3QG6 - chains A and D of the 3 polymer chains in the assembly; structure by X-ray diffraction, 2.50 A resolution.

[Chain A]
Protein: AP4-24H11 Light Chain
Source organism: Mus musculus
Sequence (218 residues; each row starts with the number of its first residue; a row labelled like 27A-27E holds insertion residues (27A, then the next letters in order)):
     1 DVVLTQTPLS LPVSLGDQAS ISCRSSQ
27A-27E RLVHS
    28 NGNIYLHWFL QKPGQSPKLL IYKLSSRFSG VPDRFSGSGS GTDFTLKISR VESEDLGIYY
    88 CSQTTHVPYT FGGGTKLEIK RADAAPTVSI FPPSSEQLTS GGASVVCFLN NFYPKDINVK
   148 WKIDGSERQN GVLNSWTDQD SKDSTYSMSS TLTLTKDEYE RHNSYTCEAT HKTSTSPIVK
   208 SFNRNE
Disulfide bonds: Cys23-Cys88, Cys134-Cys194
Metal / ion sites: Zn2+ site 1 near Asp1 (its only coordinating residue here); Zn2+ site 2 near His93 (its only coordinating residue here); Zn2+ site 3: Glu185, His189 (shared with 1 residue of chain H)

[Chain D]
Protein: Agr autoinducing peptide
UniProtKB: Q9F6Z3 (Q9F6Z3_STAAU); residues 1-8 here correspond to UniProt positions 25-32 (UniProt number = residue number + 24)
Sequence (8 residues; row label = number of the first residue in the row):
     1 YSTCYFIM
Not modelled in the structure: 1
Covalently attached groups: covalent link Cys4-Met8
What the authors report for this chain:
  - specificity-determining residues: Tyr5 (proposed by the authors, not directly observed)

[Interface between chain A and chain D]
Pairs across the interface - 7 pairs, chain A then chain D:
  Tyr32(A) - Phe6(D)
  His34(A) - Ile7(D)
  Leu46(A) - Ile7(D)  hydrophobic
  Tyr49(A) - Phe6(D)  hydrophobic
  Thr91(A) - Ile7(D)  hydrogen bond (side chain-backbone)
  Tyr96(A) - Cys4(D)
  Tyr96(A) - Met8(D)
Also at the interface, not in a pair above, chain A (8 interface residues in all): Phe36, Lys50
From the paper, about this interface:
  - specific contacts: Phe6(D)-Tyr49(A) (pi stacking)
  - epitope / paratope residues, chain D: Phe6(D)

[Overview]
The interface between chain A and chain D involves 8 residues on one side and 4 on the other; the contacts
include 1 hydrogen bond. Its one hydrogen-bonded contact is Thr91(A)-Ile7(D). The authors report pi stacking
between Phe6(D) and Tyr49(A). From the paper: the epitope/paratope residue Phe6(D); the specificity
determinant Tyr5(D).
Chain A is AP4-24H11 Light Chain (Mus musculus) and chain D is Agr autoinducing peptide; the structure,
Structural Basis for Ligand Recognition and Discrimination of a Quorum Quenching Antibody, was determined by
X-ray diffraction (same publication as 3QG7).
